Entry 8ENH (X-ray diffraction, 2.50 A resolution); this record covers chains A and E of the 5 polymer chains in the assembly.

# Chain A
Name: MHC class I antigen
Source organism: Homo sapiens
UniProtKB: F4NBT2 (F4NBT2_HUMAN); residues 1-276 here correspond to UniProt positions 25-300 (UniProt number = residue number + 24)
Amino-acid sequence (276 residues; each row starts with the number of its first residue):
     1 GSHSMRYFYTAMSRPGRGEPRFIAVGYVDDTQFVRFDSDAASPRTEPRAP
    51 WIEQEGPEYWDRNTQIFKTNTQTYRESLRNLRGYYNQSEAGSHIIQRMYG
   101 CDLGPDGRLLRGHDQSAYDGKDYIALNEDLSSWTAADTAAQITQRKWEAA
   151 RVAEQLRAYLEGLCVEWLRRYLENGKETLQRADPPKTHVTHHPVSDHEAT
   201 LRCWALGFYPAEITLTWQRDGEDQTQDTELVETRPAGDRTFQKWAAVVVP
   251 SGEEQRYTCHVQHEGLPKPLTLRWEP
Unresolved in the structure: 1
Disulfides: Cys101-Cys164

# Chain E
Name: 3180 TCR alpha chain
Source organism: Homo sapiens
Amino-acid sequence (246 residues; numbered 2 to 257; 10 numbers in that range are skipped by the numbering (no residue carries them; nothing is unmodelled there); the number before each row is that of its first residue):
     2 AVVSQHPSRVICKSGTSVKIECRSLDFQ
    36 ATTMFWYRQFPKQSLMLMATSNEG
    63 SKATYEQGVEKDKFLINHA
    83 SLTLSTLTVTSAHPEDSSFYICSAGPTSGRTDTQYFGPGTRLTVLEDLKN
   133 VFPPEVAVFEPSEAEISHTQKATLVCLATGFYPDHVELSWWVNGKEVHSG
   183 VCTDPQPLKEQPALNDSRYALSSRLRVSATFWQNPRNHFRCQVQFYGLSE
   233 NDEWTQDRAKPVTQIVSAEAWGRAD
Unresolved in the structure: 2
Disulfides: Cys23-Cys104, Cys158-Cys223

# Chain A / chain E interface
Pairs across the interface (14; chain A residue first):
  Thr69(A) with Ser110(E); Gly111(E)
  Gln72(A) with Thr37(E); Glu58(E)
  Thr73(A) with Ser110(E)
  Arg75(A) with Glu58(E), salt bridge
  Glu76(A) with Leu84(E)
  Asn80(A) with Gln29(E), hydrogen bond
  Ala150(A) with Pro108(E), hydrophobic; Thr109(E); Asp114(E)
  Arg151(A) with Thr115(E), hydrogen bond
  Gln155(A) with Thr109(E), hydrogen bond; Asp114(E), hydrogen bond
Also at the interface, not in a pair above, chain A (12 interface residues in all): Arg62, Ile66, Ala149
Also at the interface, not in a pair above, chain E (12 interface residues in all): Arg112, Tyr117

# Summary
The chain A/chain E interface involves 12 residues from each chain; the contacts include 4 hydrogen bonds and
1 salt bridge. Among the polar pairs are Arg75(A)-Glu58(E), Asn80(A)-Gln29(E) and Arg151(A)-Thr115(E).
Here chain A is MHC class I antigen and chain E is 3180 TCR alpha chain, both from Homo sapiens. Entry 8ENH
(Cross-reactive 3180 TCR recognition of HLA-B*35:01-NP7 epitope from 2002 H3N2 influenza strain) was
determined by X-ray diffraction.
